5F8H - chains A and C of the 3 polymer chains in the assembly; structure by X-ray diffraction, 2.45 A resolution.

# Chain A
Protein: Genome polyprotein
Organism: Enterovirus A71
Notes: EC 2.7.7.48
UniProt: E5RPG2 (E5RPG2_9ENTO); residues 1-462 here correspond to UniProt positions 1732-2193 (UniProt number = residue number + 1731)
Sequence (468 residues; each row starts with the number of its first residue):
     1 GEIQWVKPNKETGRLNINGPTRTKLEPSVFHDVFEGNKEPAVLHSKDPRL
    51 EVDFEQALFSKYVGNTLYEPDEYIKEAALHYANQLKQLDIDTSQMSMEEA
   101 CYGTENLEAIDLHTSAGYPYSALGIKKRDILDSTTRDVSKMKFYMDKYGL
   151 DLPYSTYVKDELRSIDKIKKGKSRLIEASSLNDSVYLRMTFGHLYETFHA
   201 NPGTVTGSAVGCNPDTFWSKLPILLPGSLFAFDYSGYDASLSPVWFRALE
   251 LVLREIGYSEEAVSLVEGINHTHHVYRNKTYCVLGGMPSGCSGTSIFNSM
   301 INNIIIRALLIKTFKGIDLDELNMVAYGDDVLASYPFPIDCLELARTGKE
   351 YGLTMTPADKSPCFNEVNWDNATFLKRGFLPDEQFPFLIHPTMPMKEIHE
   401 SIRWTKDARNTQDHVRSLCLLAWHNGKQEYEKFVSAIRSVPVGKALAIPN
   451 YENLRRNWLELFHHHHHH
Unresolved in the structure: 463-468
Differences from the reference sequence: expression tag (463-468)
Bound ions: Zn2+: His271, His273, Cys282, Glu343; Mg2+ near Asp330 (its only coordinating residue here)
From the paper describing this entry:
  - Mg2+ coordination: Asp330

# Chain C
Molecule: 16-nt RNA strand
Sequence (16 nucleotides; numbered 686 to 701; the number before each row is that of its first residue):
   686 UGUUCGACGAGAGAGA
Unresolved in the structure: 686-691

# How chain A and chain C interact
Contacting residue pairs (28; chain A residue first):
  His113(A) - A695(C)  salt bridge to the phosphate
  His113(A) - G696(C)  salt bridge to the phosphate
  Arg128(A) - A695(C)  salt bridge to the phosphate
  Ser133(A) - G694(C)  phosphate contact
  Lys159(A) - A701(C)  base contact
  Ser295(A) - A701(C)  hydrogen bond to the base
  Tyr327(A) - G700(C)  hydrogen bond to the base
  Tyr327(A) - A701(C)  hydrogen bond to the sugar
  Gly328(A) - A701(C)  sugar contact
  Asp329(A) - A701(C)  phosphate contact
  Asp330(A) - A701(C)  sugar contact
  Leu375(A) - G700(C)  sugar contact
  Leu375(A) - A701(C)  sugar contact
  Lys376(A) - G700(C)  salt bridge to the phosphate
  Lys376(A) - A701(C)  phosphate contact
  Arg377(A) - G700(C)  sugar contact
  Met393(A) - A699(C)  sugar contact
  Met393(A) - G700(C)  sugar contact
  Ser401(A) - G698(C)  hydrogen bond to the phosphate
  Ser401(A) - A699(C)  hydrogen bond to the phosphate
  Asn410(A) - A697(C)  sugar contact
  Asp413(A) - G696(C)  hydrogen bond to the base
  Asp413(A) - A697(C)  sugar contact
  His414(A) - A697(C)  sugar contact
  His414(A) - G698(C)  sugar contact
  Ser417(A) - G698(C)  sugar contact
  Leu418(A) - G698(C)  sugar contact
  Leu421(A) - A699(C)  sugar contact
Also at the interface, not in a pair above, chain A (21 interface residues in all): Lys406

# In short
21 residues of chain A and 8 residues of chain C are in contact; the contacts include 6 hydrogen bonds and 4
salt bridges. Among the polar pairs are Ser295(A)-A701(C), Tyr327(A)-G700(C) and Asp413(A)-G696(C). His271(A),
His273(A), Cys282(A) and Glu343(A) coordinate Zn2+. From the paper: Mg2+ coordination by Asp330(A).
Chain A is Genome polyprotein (Enterovirus A71) and chain C is a 16-nt RNA strand; the structure, Enterovirus
71 Polymerase Elongation Complex (C1S1/2 Form), was determined by X-ray diffraction, deposited together with
5F8G, 5F8I, 5F8J, 5F8L, 5F8M and 5F8N.
